5GSU - chains A and I of the 10 polymer chains in the assembly; structure by X-ray diffraction, 3.10 A resolution.

== Chain A ==
Protein: Histone H3.1
From: Homo sapiens
Reference sequence: P68431 (H31_HUMAN); residues 1-135 here correspond to UniProt positions 2-136 (UniProt number = residue number + 1)
Amino-acid sequence (135 residues; numbered 1 to 135; the number before each row is that of its first residue):
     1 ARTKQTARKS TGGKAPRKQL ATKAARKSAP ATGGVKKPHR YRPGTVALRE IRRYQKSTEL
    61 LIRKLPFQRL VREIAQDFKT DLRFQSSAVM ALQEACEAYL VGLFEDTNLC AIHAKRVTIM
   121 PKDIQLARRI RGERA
Not modelled in the structure: 1-36
UniProt features mapped onto this chain:
  - modified residue: Arg2 (Asymmetric dimethylarginine), Thr3 (Phosphothreonine), Lys4 (Allysine), Gln5 (5-glutamyl dopamine), Thr6 (Phosphothreonine), Arg8 (Citrulline), Lys9 (N6,N6,N6-trimethyllysine), Ser10 (ADP-ribosylserine), Thr11 (Phosphothreonine), Lys14 (N6-(2-hydroxyisobutyryl)lysine), Arg17 (Asymmetric dimethylarginine), Lys18 (N6-(2-hydroxyisobutyryl)lysine), Lys23 (N6-(2-hydroxyisobutyryl)lysine), Arg26 (Citrulline), Lys27 (N6,N6,N6-trimethyllysine), Ser28 (ADP-ribosylserine), Lys36 (N6,N6,N6-trimethyllysine), Lys37 (N6-methyllysine), Tyr41 (Phosphotyrosine), Lys56 (N6,N6,N6-trimethyllysine) and 8 more in UniProt
  - lipidation: Lys18 (N6-decanoyllysine)

== Chain I ==
Molecule: 146-nt DNA strand
From: Homo sapiens
Sequence (146 nucleotides; numbered 1 to 146; the number before each row is that of its first residue):
     1 ATCAATATCC ACCTGCAGAT TCTACCAAAA GTGTATTTGG AAACTGCTCC ATCAAAAGGC
    61 ATGTTCAGCT GAATTCAGCT GAACATGCCT TTTGATGGAG CAGTTTCCAA ATACACTTTT
   121 GGTAGAATCT GCAGGTGGAT ATTGAT
Bound ions: Mn2+ site 1 near DG121 (its only coordinating residue here); Mn2+ site 2 near DA133 (its only coordinating residue here)

== Interface between chain A and chain I ==
Pairs across the interface (27; chain A residue first):
  His39(A) - DT143(I)  sugar contact
  Arg40(A) - DT143(I)  phosphate contact
  Arg40(A) - DG144(I)  phosphate contact
  Tyr41(A) - DT142(I)  phosphate contact
  Tyr41(A) - DT143(I)  phosphate contact
  Arg42(A) - DG68(I)  salt bridge to the phosphate
  Arg42(A) - DT143(I)  hydrogen bond to the phosphate
  Arg42(A) - DG144(I)  salt bridge to the phosphate
  Pro43(A) - DA67(I)  phosphate contact
  Pro43(A) - DG68(I)  phosphate contact
  Thr45(A) - DT143(I)  hydrogen bond to the phosphate
  Arg63(A) - DG59(I)  sugar contact
  Arg63(A) - DC60(I)  phosphate contact
  Arg72(A) - DC50(I)  salt bridge to the phosphate
  Arg83(A) - DC49(I)  hydrogen bond to the sugar
  Arg83(A) - DC50(I)  phosphate contact
  Phe84(A) - DC49(I)  sugar contact
  Phe84(A) - DC50(I)  hydrogen bond to the phosphate
  Gln85(A) - DC49(I)  phosphate contact
  Ser86(A) - DC49(I)  hydrogen bond to the phosphate
  Arg116(A) - DT70(I)  phosphate contact
  Arg116(A) - DG71(I)  salt bridge to the phosphate
  Val117(A) - DT70(I)  hydrogen bond to the phosphate
  Thr118(A) - DC69(I)  phosphate contact
  Thr118(A) - DT70(I)  hydrogen bond to the phosphate
  Met120(A) - DT70(I)  phosphate contact
  Met120(A) - DG71(I)  phosphate contact
Other interface residues (no listed pair), chain A (18 interface residues in all): Lys115, Lys122
Other interface residues (no listed pair), chain I (13 interface residues in all): DT65

== Summary ==
18 residues of chain A and 13 residues of chain I are in contact, with 7 hydrogen bonds and 4 salt bridges.
Among the polar pairs are Arg83(A)-DC49(I), Arg42(A)-DT143(I) and Thr45(A)-DT143(I).
Here chain A is Histone H3.1 and chain I is a 146-nt DNA strand, both from Homo sapiens. Entry 5GSU (Crystal
structure of nucleosome core particle consisting of human testis-specific histone variants, Th2A and Th2B) was
determined by X-ray diffraction, deposited together with 5GT0 and 5GT3.
